PDB entry 8WH8 | electron microscopy, 3.60 A resolution | chains A and I of the 11 polymer chains in the assembly

Chain A:
Molecule: Histone H3.1
Organism: Arabidopsis thaliana
Reference sequence: P59226 (H31_ARATH); residues 0-135 here correspond to UniProt positions 1-136 (UniProt number = residue number + 1)
Chain sequence (136 residues; row label = number of the first residue in the row; numbering starts at 0):
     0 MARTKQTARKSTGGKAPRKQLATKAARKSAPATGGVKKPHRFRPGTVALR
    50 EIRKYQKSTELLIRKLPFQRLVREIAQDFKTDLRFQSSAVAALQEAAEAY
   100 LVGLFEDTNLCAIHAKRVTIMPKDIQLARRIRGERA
Disordered / not traced: 0-40, 135

Chain I:
Molecule: sense strand (147-nt DNA)
Sequence (147 nucleotides; row label = number of the first residue in the row):
     1 ATCGAGAATCCCGGTGCCGAGGCCGCTCAATTGGTCGTAGACAGCTCTAG
    51 CACCGCTTAAACGCACGTACGCGCTGTCCCCCGCGTTTAACCGCCCAAGG
   101 GGATTACTCCCTAGTCTCCAGGCACGTGTCAGATATATACATCCGAT
Disordered / not traced: 1-9, 135-147

Chain A / chain I interface:
Contacting residue pairs (12; chain A residue first):
  Phe-41(A) / DC84(I)  hydrogen bond to the phosphate
  Pro-43(A) / DG83(I)  sugar contact
  Gly-44(A) / DG83(I)  hydrogen bond to the phosphate
  Val-46(A) / DG83(I)  phosphate contact
  Ala-47(A) / DG83(I)  phosphate contact
  Arg-63(A) / DC91(I)  phosphate contact
  Arg-63(A) / DC92(I)  salt bridge to the phosphate
  Lys-64(A) / DC92(I)  hydrogen bond to the phosphate
  Leu-65(A) / DC91(I)  phosphate contact
  Leu-65(A) / DC92(I)  hydrogen bond to the phosphate
  Arg-69(A) / DC91(I)  salt bridge to the phosphate
  Arg-83(A) / DG102(I)  sugar contact
Interface residues without a listed pair, chain A (12 interface residues in all): Thr-45, Pro-66
Interface residues without a listed pair, chain I (6 interface residues in all): DC82

In short:
12 residues of chain A face 6 of chain I across their interface; the contacts include 4 hydrogen bonds and 2
salt bridges. Polar pairs include Phe-41(A)/DC84(I), Gly-44(A)/DG83(I) and Lys-64(A)/DC92(I).
Here chain A is Histone H3.1 (Arabidopsis thaliana) and chain I is sense strand (147-nt DNA). Entry 8WH8
(Structure of DDM1-nucleosome complex in ADP state) was determined by electron microscopy, deposited together
with 8WH5, 8WH9, 8WHA and 8WHB.
